PDB entry 3AP7 | X-ray diffraction, 1.53 A resolution | chain A

== Chain A ==
Name: Galectin-8
From: Homo sapiens
Notes: fragment: N-terminal carbohydrate recognition domain
UniProt: O00214 (LEG8_HUMAN); numbering as in UniProt (aligned over 1-154)
Chain sequence (154 residues; each row starts with the number of its first residue):
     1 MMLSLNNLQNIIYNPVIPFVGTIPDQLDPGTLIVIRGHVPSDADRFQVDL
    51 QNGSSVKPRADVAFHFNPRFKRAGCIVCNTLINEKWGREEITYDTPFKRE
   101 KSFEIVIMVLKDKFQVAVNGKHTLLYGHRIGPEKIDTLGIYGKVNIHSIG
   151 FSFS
Not modelled in the structure: 1-3
Reported in the primary citation:
  - binding site for N-acetyl-alpha-neuraminic acid: Gln47, Arg59, Trp86
  - mutagenesis - R45A, Q47A, R59A: decreased binding to Sialpha2->3Lac
  - mutagenesis - R45A, Q47A, R59A: decreased binding to Sialpha2->3Gal-core2-O-pNP
  - specificity-determining residues: Arg59 (proposed by the authors, not directly observed)
  - mutagenesis - R59A: decreased binding to SO3->3LNT
  - mutagenesis - R45A, Q47A: abolished binding to SO3->3LNT
  - mutagenesis - R45A, Q47A, R59A: unchanged binding to Lac-O-pNP

== Summary ==
The paper reports a binding site for N-acetyl-alpha-neuraminic acid at Gln47, Arg59 and Trp86; R45A, Q47A and
R59A reduce binding to Sialpha2->3Lac.
Chain A is Galectin-8 (Homo sapiens); the structure, Crystal structure of the galectin-8 N-terminal
carbohydrate recognition domain in complex with lactose sialic acid, was determined by X-ray diffraction (same
publication as 3AP9, 3AP4, 3AP5 and 3AP6).
